Entry 1M1J (X-ray diffraction, 2.70 A resolution); this record covers chains A and C of the 10 polymer chains in the assembly.

# Chain A
Name: Fibrinogen alpha subunit
Source organism: Gallus gallus
Reference sequence: P14448 (FIBA_CHICK); residues 1-491 here correspond to UniProt positions 19-509 (UniProt number = residue number + 18)
Chain sequence (491 residues; each row starts with the number of its first residue):
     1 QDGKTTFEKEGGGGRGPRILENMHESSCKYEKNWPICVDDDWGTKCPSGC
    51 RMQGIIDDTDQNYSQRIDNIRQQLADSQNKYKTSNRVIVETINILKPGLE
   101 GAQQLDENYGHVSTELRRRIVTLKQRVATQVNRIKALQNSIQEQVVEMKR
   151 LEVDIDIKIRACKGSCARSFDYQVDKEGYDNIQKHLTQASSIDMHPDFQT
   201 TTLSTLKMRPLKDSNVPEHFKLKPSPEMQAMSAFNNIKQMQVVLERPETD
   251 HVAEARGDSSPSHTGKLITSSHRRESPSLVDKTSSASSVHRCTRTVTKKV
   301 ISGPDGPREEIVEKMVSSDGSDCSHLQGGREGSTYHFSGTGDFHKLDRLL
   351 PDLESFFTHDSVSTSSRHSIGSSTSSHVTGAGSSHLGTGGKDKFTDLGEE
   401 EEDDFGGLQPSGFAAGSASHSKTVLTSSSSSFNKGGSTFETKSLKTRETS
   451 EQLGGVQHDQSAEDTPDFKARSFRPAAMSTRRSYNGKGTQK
Disordered / not traced: 1-26, 219-491
UniProt features mapped onto this chain:
  - site: Arg15, Gly16 (Cleavage)
  - modified residue: Gln1 (Pyrrolidone carboxylic acid)

# Chain C
Name: Fibrinogen gamma chain
Source organism: Gallus gallus
Reference sequence: O93568 (O93568_CHICK); residues 1-409 here correspond to UniProt positions 27-435 (UniProt number = residue number + 26)
Chain sequence (409 residues; each row starts with the number of its first residue):
     1 YIATRENCCILDERFGSYCPTTCGIADFFNKYRLTTDGELLEIEGLLQQA
    51 TNSTGSIEYLIQHIKTIYPSEKQTLPQSIEQLTQKSKKIIEEIIRYENTI
   101 LAHENTIQQLTDMHIMNSNKITQLKQKIAQLESHCQEPCKDTAEIQETTG
   151 RDCQDIANKGARKSGLYFIKPQKAKQSFLVYCEIDTYGNGWTVLQRRLDG
   201 SEDFRRNWVQYKEGFGHLSPDDTTEFWLGNEKIHLITTQSTLPYALRIEL
   251 EDWSGKKGTADYAVFKVGTEEDKYRLTYAYFIGGEAGDAFDGFNFGDDPS
   301 DKSYTYHNGMRFSTFDNDNDNFEGNCAEQDGSGWWMNRCHAGHLNGPYYI
   351 GGVYSRDTGTNSYDNGIIWATWRDRWYSMKKTTMKIIPFNRLSIDGQQHS
   401 GGLKQVGDS
Disordered / not traced: 1-3, 394-409
Cystine bridges: Cys153-Cys182, Cys326-Cys339
Metal / ion sites: Ca2+: Asp318, Asp320, Phe322, Gly324
Residues lining bound ligands: 2-acetamido-2-deoxy-alpha-D-glucopyranose (NDG): Thr51, Asn52, Gly55, Ser56

# Chain A / chain C interface
Cross-chain cystine bridges: Cys46(A)-Cys23(C), Cys162(A)-Cys135(C)
Pairs across the interface - 90 pairs, chain A then chain C:
  Gly43(A) with Cys23(C), hydrogen bond (backbone-side chain)
  Lys45(A) with Cys23(C)
  Cys46(A) with Thr21(C), hydrogen bond; Thr22(C); Cys23(C), disulfide
  Pro47(A) with Thr22(C), hydrogen bond (backbone-side chain)
  Ser48(A) with Thr22(C)
  Met52(A) with Ala26(C), hydrophobic
  Ile55(A) with Phe29(C), hydrophobic
  Ile56(A) with Phe29(C), hydrophobic
  Thr59(A) with Phe29(C); Arg33(C)
  Tyr63(A) with Arg33(C), hydrogen bond (side chain-backbone); Thr36(C); Asp37(C), hydrogen bond; Leu40(C), hydrophobic
  Arg66(A) with Leu40(C); Leu41(C); Glu44(C), salt bridge
  Ile67(A) with Leu40(C), hydrophobic
  Ile70(A) with Ile43(C), hydrophobic; Leu47(C)
  Gln73(A) with Leu47(C); Thr51(C)
  Leu74(A) with Leu47(C), hydrophobic
  Ser77(A) with Thr51(C); Thr54(C)
  Lys80(A) with Thr54(C); Glu58(C)
  Tyr81(A) with Thr54(C)
  Ser84(A) with Ile57(C); Glu58(C); Ile61(C)
  Val87(A) with Ile61(C), hydrophobic
  Ile88(A) with Ile61(C), hydrophobic
  Leu95(A) with Tyr68(C), hydrophobic
  Leu99(A) with Tyr68(C)
  Leu105(A) with Ile79(C), hydrophobic
  Asp106(A) with Ile79(C)
  Tyr109(A) with Leu82(C); Thr83(C)
  Val112(A) with Thr83(C); Ser86(C); Lys87(C); Ile90(C)
  Glu115(A) with Ile90(C)
  Leu116(A) with Ser86(C); Ile89(C), hydrophobic; Ile90(C), hydrophobic
  Arg119(A) with Ile90(C); Ile93(C); Ile94(C)
  Ile120(A) with Ile93(C), hydrophobic
  Leu123(A) with Ile93(C), hydrophobic; Ile100(C), hydrophobic
  Arg126(A) with Glu97(C), salt bridge; Ile100(C)
  Gln130(A) with Ile100(C), hydrogen bond (side chain-backbone); His103(C); Glu104(C), hydrogen bond; Ile107(C)
  Arg133(A) with Glu104(C), salt bridge; Ile107(C); Gln108(C)
  Ile134(A) with Ile107(C), hydrophobic
  Leu137(A) with Thr111(C); His114(C)
  Ser140(A) with His114(C), hydrogen bond
  Ile141(A) with His114(C)
  Gln144(A) with His114(C), hydrogen bond; Asn117(C); Ser118(C), hydrogen bond; Ile121(C)
  Glu147(A) with Ile121(C); Lys125(C), salt bridge
  Met148(A) with Ile121(C), hydrophobic
  Leu151(A) with Ile121(C), hydrophobic; Leu124(C), hydrophobic
  Ile155(A) with Ile128(C), hydrophobic
  Lys158(A) with Ile128(C); Glu132(C), salt bridge
  Ala161(A) with Cys135(C)
  Cys162(A) with Leu131(C), hydrophobic; Cys135(C), disulfide
  Gly164(A) with Glu137(C); Cys139(C)
  Ser165(A) with Cys135(C); Gln136(C); Glu137(C), hydrogen bond (side chain-backbone)
  Cys166(A) with Cys135(C), hydrophobic
Interface residues without a listed pair, chain A (56 interface residues in all): Trp42, Asp60, Thr83, Thr91, Thr129, Asp154
Interface residues without a listed pair, chain C (56 interface residues in all): Ile25, Tyr32, Ile64, Lys65, Glu80, Leu110, His134, Pro138

# Overview
The chain A/chain C interface involves 56 residues from each chain, with 2 disulfide bonds, 11 hydrogen bonds
and 5 salt bridges. Polar contacts include Arg66(A)-Glu44(C), Arg126(A)-Glu97(C) and Arg133(A)-Glu104(C).
Bound to chain C: 2-acetamido-2-deoxy-alpha-D-glucopyranose. Asp318(C), Asp320(C), Phe322(C) and Gly324(C)
coordinate Ca2+.
Here chain A is Fibrinogen alpha subunit and chain C is Fibrinogen gamma chain, both from Gallus gallus. Entry
1M1J (Crystal structure of native chicken fibrinogen with two different bound ligands) was determined by X-ray
diffraction.
